PDB entry 1GOT | X-ray diffraction, 2.00 A resolution | chains A and B of the 3 polymer chains in the assembly

[Chain A]
Protein: Gt-alpha/gi-alpha chimera
From: Bos taurus
UniProtKB: P04695 (GBT1_BOVIN); residues 2-350 here correspond to UniProt positions 1-349 (UniProt number = residue number - 1)
Sequence (350 residues; row label = number of the first residue in the row):
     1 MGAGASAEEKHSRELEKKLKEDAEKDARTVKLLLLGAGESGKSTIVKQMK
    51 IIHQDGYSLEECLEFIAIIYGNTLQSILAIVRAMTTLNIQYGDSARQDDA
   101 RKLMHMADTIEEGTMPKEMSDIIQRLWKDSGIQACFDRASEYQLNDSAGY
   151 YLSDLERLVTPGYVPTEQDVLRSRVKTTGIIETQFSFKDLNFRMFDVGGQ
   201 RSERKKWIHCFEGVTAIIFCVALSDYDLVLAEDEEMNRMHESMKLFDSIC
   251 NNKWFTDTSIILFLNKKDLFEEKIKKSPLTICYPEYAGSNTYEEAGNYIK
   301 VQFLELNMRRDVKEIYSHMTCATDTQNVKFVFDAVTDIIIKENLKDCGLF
Disordered / not traced: 1-5, 344-350
Modified positions: Mse49, Mse84, Mse104, Mse106, Mse115, Mse119, Mse194, Mse236, Mse239, Mse243, Mse308, Mse319 (selenomethionine; parent Met)
Differences from the reference sequence: modified residue (49, 84, 104, 106, 115, 119, 194, 308, 319); conflict Ala216 (Cys215 in P04695), Cys220 (Ile219 in P04695), Val221 (Ala220 in P04695), 25 further conflict positions vs the reference (P04695) not listed
Swiss-Prot annotation at these positions:
  - binding site (Mg(2+)): Thr178

[Chain B]
Protein: Gt-beta
From: Bos taurus
UniProtKB: P62871 (GBB1_BOVIN); residue numbers follow UniProt; this construct covers 1-340
Sequence (340 residues; each row starts with the number of its first residue):
     1 MSELDQLRQEAEQLKNQIRDARKACADATLSQITNNIDPVGRIQMRTRRT
    51 LRGHLAKIYAMHWGTDSRLLLSASQDGKLIIWDSYTTNKVHAIPLRSSWV
   101 MTCAYAPSGNYVACGGLDNICSIYNLKTREGNVRVSRELAGHTGYLSCCR
   151 FLDDNQIVTSSGDTTCALWDIETGQQTTTFTGHTGDVMSLSLAPDTRLFV
   201 SGACDASAKLWDVREGMCRQTFTGHESDINAICFFPNGNAFATGSDDATC
   251 RLFDLRADQELMTYSHDNIICGITSVSFSKSGRLLLAGYDDFNCNVWDAL
   301 KADRAGVLAGHDNRVSCLGVTDDGMAVATGSWDSFLKIWN
Disordered / not traced: 1
Swiss-Prot annotation at these positions:
  - modified residue: Ser2 (N-acetylserine), His266 (Phosphohistidine)

[Chain A / chain B interface]
Contacting residue pairs - 64 pairs, chain A then chain B:
  Glu8(A) - Asn88(B)
  Glu9(A) - Asn88(B)
  His11(A) - Val90(B)  hydrogen bond (side chain-backbone)
  His11(A) - Gly131(B)  hydrogen bond (side chain-backbone)
  Ser12(A) - Asn88(B)
  Ser12(A) - Lys89(B)  hydrogen bond (side chain-backbone)
  Arg13(A) - Asn88(B)
  Leu15(A) - Lys89(B)
  Leu15(A) - Val90(B)
  Leu15(A) - His91(B)
  Leu15(A) - Gly131(B)
  Glu16(A) - Lys89(B)  salt bridge
  Leu19(A) - Gly53(B)
  Leu19(A) - Lys78(B)
  Leu19(A) - Lys89(B)
  Asp22(A) - Lys78(B)  salt bridge
  Ala23(A) - Leu55(B)  hydrophobic
  Asp26(A) - Leu55(B)
  Thr178(A) - Asn119(B)  hydrogen bond
  Thr178(A) - His142(B)
  Thr178(A) - Thr143(B)
  Gly179(A) - Leu117(B)
  Gly179(A) - Asn119(B)
  Ile180(A) - Ser97(B)
  Ile180(A) - Trp99(B)
  Ile180(A) - Leu117(B)  hydrogen bond (backbone-backbone)
  Glu182(A) - Trp99(B)  hydrogen bond
  Arg193(A) - Ser98(B)  hydrogen bond
  Phe195(A) - Trp99(B)  hydrophobic
  Gly199(A) - Asn119(B)  hydrogen bond (backbone-side chain)
  Gly199(A) - Thr143(B)
  Gln200(A) - Leu117(B)
  Gln200(A) - Asn119(B)  hydrogen bond
  Gln200(A) - Thr143(B)
  Gln200(A) - Gly144(B)
  Gln200(A) - Tyr145(B)  hydrogen bond (side chain-backbone)
  Arg201(A) - Thr143(B)  hydrogen bond (backbone-backbone)
  Arg201(A) - Gly144(B)
  Arg201(A) - Gly162(B)
  Arg201(A) - Asp163(B)  hydrogen bond (backbone-backbone)
  Ser202(A) - Tyr145(B)
  Ser202(A) - Gly162(B)
  Ser202(A) - Asp186(B)
  Glu203(A) - Asp186(B)  hydrogen bond (backbone-side chain)
  Lys205(A) - Asp228(B)  salt bridge
  Lys206(A) - Tyr145(B)
  Lys206(A) - Asp186(B)
  Lys206(A) - Met188(B)
  Lys206(A) - Cys204(B)
  Lys206(A) - Asp228(B)  salt bridge
  Lys206(A) - Asn230(B)  hydrogen bond
  Lys206(A) - Asp246(B)  salt bridge
  Trp207(A) - Met101(B)  hydrophobic
  Trp207(A) - Leu117(B)  hydrophobic
  Trp207(A) - Tyr145(B)
  His209(A) - Trp332(B)
  Cys210(A) - Tyr59(B)
  Cys210(A) - Gln75(B)  hydrogen bond
  Cys210(A) - Trp99(B)
  Phe211(A) - Trp99(B)  hydrophobic
  Phe211(A) - Leu117(B)  hydrophobic
  Glu212(A) - Lys57(B)  salt bridge
  Trp254(A) - Arg314(B)
  Trp254(A) - Trp332(B)  hydrophobic
Also at the interface, not in a pair above, chain A (32 interface residues in all): Lys18, Lys253
Also at the interface, not in a pair above, chain B (36 interface residues in all): Ile80, Ala92, Asp118, Glu130, Asn132

[Summary]
Chain A and chain B form an interface of 32 and 36 residues respectively, with 15 hydrogen bonds and 6 salt
bridges. Polar contacts include Glu16(A)-Lys89(B), Asp22(A)-Lys78(B) and Lys205(A)-Asp228(B). UniProt lists
Mg2+-binding residue Thr178(A) on chain A.
Here chain A is Gt-alpha/gi-alpha chimera and chain B is Gt-beta, both from Bos taurus. Entry 1GOT
(Heterotrimeric complex of a gt-alpha/gi-alpha chimera and the gt-beta-gamma subunits) was determined by X-ray
diffraction.
